PDB entry 8AHE | X-ray diffraction, 2.11 A resolution | chain A

# Chain A
Name: UDP-N-acetylglucosamine 2-epimerase
Source organism: Bacillus anthracis
Notes: EC 5.1.3.14
UniProt: A0A348ACF3 (A0A348ACF3_BACAN); residue numbers follow UniProt; this construct covers 1-371
Amino-acid sequence (375 residues; each row starts with the number of its first residue; numbers below 1 keep their minus sign (Ser-3 is residue -3)):
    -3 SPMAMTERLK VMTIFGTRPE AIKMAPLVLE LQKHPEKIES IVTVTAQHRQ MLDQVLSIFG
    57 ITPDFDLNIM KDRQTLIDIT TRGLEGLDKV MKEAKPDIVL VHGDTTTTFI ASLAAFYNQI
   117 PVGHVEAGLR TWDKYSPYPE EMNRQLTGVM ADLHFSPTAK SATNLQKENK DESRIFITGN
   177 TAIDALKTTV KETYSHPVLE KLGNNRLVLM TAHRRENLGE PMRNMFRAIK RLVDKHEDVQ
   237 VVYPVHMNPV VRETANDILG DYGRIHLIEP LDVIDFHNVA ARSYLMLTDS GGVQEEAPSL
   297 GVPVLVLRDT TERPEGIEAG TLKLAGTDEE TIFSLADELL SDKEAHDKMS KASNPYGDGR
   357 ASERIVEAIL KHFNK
Disordered / not traced: -3 to 2
Sequence notes: expression tag (-3 to 0)
Small-molecule neighbours: N,5-dimethyl-1-phenyl-pyrazole-4-sulfonamide (M2U): Thr207, Pro240, Pro266, Leu267, Phe272, Ser286, Gly288, Val289, Glu292

# In short
Bound to chain A: N,5-dimethyl-1-phenyl-pyrazole-4-sulfonamide.
Chain A is UDP-N-acetylglucosamine 2-epimerase (Bacillus anthracis); the structure, PAC-FragmentDEL:
Photoactivated covalent capture of DNA encoded fragments for hit discovery, was determined by X-ray
diffraction (same publication as 8AHF, 8AHG, 8AHH and 8AHI).
